Entry 6YJ6 (electron microscopy, 3.10 A resolution); this record covers chains B and C of the 3 polymer chains in the assembly.

== Chain B ==
Molecule: Transcription factor tau 95 kDa subunit
Source organism: Saccharomyces cerevisiae
UniProtKB: P32367 (TFC1_YEAST); the author numbering skips numbers that UniProt does not, so the offset changes along the chain: 1-592 = UniProt 1-592; 949-1005 = UniProt 593-649
Amino-acid sequence (685 residues; each row starts with the number of its first residue; note: 356 numbers in that range are skipped by the numbering (no residue carries them; nothing is unmodelled there); numbers below 1 keep their minus sign (Met-13 is residue -13); X marks 22 residues of unknown identity (built as UNK)):
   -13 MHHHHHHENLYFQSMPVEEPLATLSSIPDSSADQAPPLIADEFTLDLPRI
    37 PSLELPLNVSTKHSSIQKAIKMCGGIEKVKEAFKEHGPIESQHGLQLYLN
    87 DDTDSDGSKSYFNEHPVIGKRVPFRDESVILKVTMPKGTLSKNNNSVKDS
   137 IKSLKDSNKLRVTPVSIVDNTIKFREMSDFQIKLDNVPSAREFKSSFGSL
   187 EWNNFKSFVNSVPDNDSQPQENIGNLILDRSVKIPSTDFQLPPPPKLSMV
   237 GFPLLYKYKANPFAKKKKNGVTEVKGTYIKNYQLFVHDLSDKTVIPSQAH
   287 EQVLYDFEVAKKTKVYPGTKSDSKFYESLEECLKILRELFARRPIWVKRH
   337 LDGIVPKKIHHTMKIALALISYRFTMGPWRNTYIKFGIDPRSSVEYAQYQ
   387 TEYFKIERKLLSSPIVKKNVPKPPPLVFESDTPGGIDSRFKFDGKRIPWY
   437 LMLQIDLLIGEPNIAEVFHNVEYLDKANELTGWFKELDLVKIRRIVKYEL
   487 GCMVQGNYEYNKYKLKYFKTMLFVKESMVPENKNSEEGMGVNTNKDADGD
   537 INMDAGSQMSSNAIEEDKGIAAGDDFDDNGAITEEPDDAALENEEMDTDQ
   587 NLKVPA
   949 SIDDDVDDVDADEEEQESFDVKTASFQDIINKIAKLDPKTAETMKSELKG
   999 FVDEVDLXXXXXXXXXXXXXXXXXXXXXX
Not modelled in the structure: -13 to 24, 237-262, 510-565, 949-1005
Sequence notes: initiating methionine (-13); expression tag (-12 to 0)
Swiss-Prot annotation at these positions:
  - motif: Ala296 to Lys300 (Nuclear localization signal)
  - modified residue: Ser973 (Phosphoserine)

== Chain C ==
Molecule: Transcription factor tau 55 kDa subunit
Source organism: Saccharomyces cerevisiae
UniProtKB: Q12415 (TFC7_YEAST); residue numbers follow UniProt; this construct covers 1-435
Amino-acid sequence (435 residues; numbered 1 to 435; the number before each row is that of its first residue):
     1 MVVNTIYIARHGYRSNWLPEGPYPDPLTGIDSDVPLAEHGVQQAKELAHY
    51 LLSLDNQPEAAFASPFYRCLETVQPIAKLLEIPVYLERGIGEWYRPDRKP
   101 VIPVPAGYEILSKFFPGVISQEWDSTLTPNEKGETEQEMYMRFKKFWPLF
   151 IERVEKEYPNVECILLVTHAASKIALGMSLLGYDNPRMSLNENGDKIRSG
   201 SCSLDKYEILKKSYDTIDETDDQTSFTYIPFSDRKWVLTMNGNTEFLSSG
   251 EEMNWNFDCVAEAGSDADIKKRQMTKKTSSPIPEADDQTEVETVYISVDI
   301 PSGNYKERTEIAKSAILQYSGLETDAPLFRIGNRLYEGSWERLVGTELAF
   351 PNAAHVHKKTAGLLSPTEENETTNAGQSKGSSTANDPNIQIQEEDVGLPD
   401 STNTSRDHTGDKEEVQSEKIYRIKERIVLSNVRPM
Not modelled in the structure: 1-2, 212-226, 261-289, 361-417, 434-435
Swiss-Prot annotation at these positions:
  - modified residue: Ser365 (Phosphoserine)

== How chain B and chain C interact ==
Contacting residue pairs - 123 pairs, chain B then chain C:
  Ile25(B) with Gln318(C), hydrogen bond (backbone-side chain)
  Ala26(B) with Gln318(C), hydrogen bond (backbone-side chain); Tyr319(C)
  Asp27(B) with Leu317(C); Gln318(C)
  Glu28(B) with Leu238(C); Ile316(C); Leu317(C); Gln318(C), hydrogen bond
  Phe29(B) with Thr239(C); Ile316(C); Leu317(C), hydrogen bond (backbone-backbone); Tyr319(C), hydrophobic
  Thr30(B) with Lys206(C), hydrogen bond; Glu208(C), hydrogen bond; Thr239(C), hydrogen bond (backbone-backbone); Ala315(C)
  Leu31(B) with Ile311(C), hydrophobic; Ala315(C), hydrogen bond (backbone-backbone); Leu317(C), hydrophobic
  Asp32(B) with Leu54(C); Asp55(C), hydrogen bond (side chain-backbone); Asn56(C), hydrogen bond (side chain-backbone); Lys313(C)
  Leu33(B) with Tyr50(C); Leu54(C), hydrophobic
  Pro34(B) with Tyr50(C), hydrophobic; Ser53(C)
  Arg35(B) with Ile311(C), hydrogen bond (side chain-backbone); Lys313(C); His355(C), hydrogen bond (backbone-side chain)
  Ile36(B) with Ala349(C), hydrophobic; Phe350(C); Pro351(C), hydrophobic; Ala354(C), hydrophobic
  Pro37(B) with Ala349(C); Phe350(C), hydrogen bond (backbone-backbone); Ala353(C)
  Ser38(B) with Glu347(C), hydrogen bond; Leu348(C)
  Leu39(B) with Thr346(C); Glu347(C); Leu348(C), hydrogen bond (backbone-backbone)
  Glu40(B) with Leu343(C); Thr346(C); Arg426(C), salt bridge
  Leu41(B) with Gly345(C); Thr346(C), hydrogen bond (backbone-backbone); Leu348(C), hydrophobic
  Leu43(B) with Gly345(C); Thr346(C), hydrogen bond (backbone-backbone)
  Asn44(B) with Arg422(C); Lys424(C)
  Val45(B) with Thr346(C); Arg422(C), hydrogen bond (backbone-side chain)
  Ser46(B) with Arg422(C)
  Ile52(B) with Leu348(C), hydrophobic
  Gln53(B) with Ile420(C)
  Ile56(B) with Phe350(C), hydrophobic
  Ile62(B) with Phe350(C), hydrophobic
  Lys70(B) with Ala353(C), hydrogen bond (side chain-backbone)
  Pro109(B) with Lys306(C)
  Phe110(B) with Lys306(C); Arg308(C)
  Arg111(B) with Arg308(C), hydrogen bond (backbone-side chain); Glu347(C), salt bridge
  Asp112(B) with Ile300(C); Pro301(C); Ser302(C), hydrogen bond (side chain-backbone); Glu307(C); Arg308(C); Thr309(C), hydrogen bond (side chain-backbone)
  Glu113(B) with Ile300(C); Arg308(C), salt bridge; Thr309(C); Glu310(C); Ile311(C), hydrogen bond (side chain-backbone)
  Ser114(B) with Ser297(C), hydrogen bond; Val298(C); Asp299(C), hydrogen bond
  Val115(B) with Ser297(C); Val298(C), hydrogen bond (backbone-backbone); Ile311(C), hydrophobic
  Ile116(B) with Ile296(C); Tyr421(C), hydrophobic; Ile423(C), hydrophobic
  Leu117(B) with Val294(C); Tyr295(C); Ile296(C), hydrogen bond (backbone-backbone); Val298(C), hydrophobic
  Lys118(B) with Glu245(C); Val294(C); Tyr295(C)
  Val119(B) with Glu292(C); Thr293(C); Val294(C), hydrogen bond (backbone-backbone); Ile296(C), hydrophobic
  Thr120(B) with Val291(C); Glu292(C); Thr293(C)
  Met121(B) with Val291(C); Glu292(C), hydrogen bond (backbone-backbone)
  Pro122(B) with Glu290(C); Glu292(C)
  Lys123(B) with Glu290(C); Val291(C)
  Gly124(B) with Glu292(C)
  Thr125(B) with Glu292(C)
  Leu126(B) with Glu292(C), hydrogen bond (backbone-side chain); Val294(C), hydrophobic
  Val133(B) with Val294(C), hydrophobic; Glu425(C), hydrogen bond (backbone-side chain)
  Lys134(B) with Asp325(C), salt bridge; Trp340(C); Glu425(C)
  Ile137(B) with Leu322(C)
  Lys138(B) with Glu323(C)
  Lys141(B) with Glu323(C)
  Asn144(B) with Asn193(C), hydrogen bond (side chain-backbone)
  Val148(B) with Tyr319(C); Leu322(C), hydrophobic
  Val151(B) with Tyr295(C), hydrophobic
  Asp155(B) with His355(C), salt bridge
Other interface residues (no listed pair), chain B (63 interface residues in all): Pro42, Thr47, Val65, Lys66, Phe69, Ser132, Ser152, Ile153, Val154, Thr157
Other interface residues (no listed pair), chain C (64 interface residues in all): Gly194, Met240, Ser320, Leu328, Ile331, Val344

== Overview ==
The interface between chain B and chain C involves 63 residues on one side and 64 on the other; the contacts
include 32 hydrogen bonds and 5 salt bridges. Polar contacts include Glu40(B)-Arg426(C), Arg111(B)-Glu347(C)
and Glu113(B)-Arg308(C).
Here chain B is Transcription factor tau 95 kDa subunit and chain C is Transcription factor tau 55 kDa
subunit, both from Saccharomyces cerevisiae. Entry 6YJ6 (Structure of the TFIIIC subcomplex tauA) was
determined by electron microscopy.
